8WUW - chains l and m of the 28 polymer chains in the assembly; structure by electron microscopy, 2.60 A resolution.

== Chain l (and m) ==
Protein: Co-chaperonin GroES
From: Hydrogenobacter thermophilus TK-6
Notes: chain m of this document is another copy of the same molecule, construct and numbering; everything in this record applies to it too
UniProtKB: D3DK85 (D3DK85_HYDTT); residues 1-96 here = UniProt positions 1-96
Chain sequence (96 residues; numbered 1 to 96; the number before each row is that of its first residue):
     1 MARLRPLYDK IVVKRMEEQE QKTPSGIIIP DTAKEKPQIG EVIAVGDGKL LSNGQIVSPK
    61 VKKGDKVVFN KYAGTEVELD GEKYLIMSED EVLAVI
Not modelled in the structure: 16-35, 91-96

== How chain l and chain m interact ==
Contacting residue pairs (27; chain l residue first):
  Pro37(l) - Leu79(m)  hydrophobic
  Gln38(l) - Arg3(m)
  Ile39(l) - Arg3(m)
  Gly40(l) - Arg3(m)
  Leu51(l) - Leu50(m)  hydrophobic
  Leu51(l) - Leu51(m)
  Leu51(l) - Ser52(m)
  Leu51(l) - Asn53(m)
  Leu51(l) - Gly54(m)
  Ser52(l) - Ser52(m)  hydrogen bond (side chain-backbone)
  Asn53(l) - Asn53(m)  hydrogen bond (side chain-backbone)
  Asn53(l) - Gly54(m)
  Gln55(l) - Asn53(m)
  Gln55(l) - Gly54(m)
  Val57(l) - Leu50(m)  hydrophobic
  Lys60(l) - Pro6(m)
  Lys60(l) - Leu7(m)
  Lys60(l) - Tyr8(m)
  Val61(l) - Arg5(m)
  Lys66(l) - Met1(m)
  Lys66(l) - Arg3(m)
  Val67(l) - Arg3(m)
  Val67(l) - Arg5(m)
  Val68(l) - Arg3(m)
  Val68(l) - Leu4(m)  hydrophobic
  Val68(l) - Arg5(m)
  Lys71(l) - Glu78(m)  salt bridge

== Overview ==
15 residues of chain l face 14 of chain m across their interface; the contacts include 2 hydrogen bonds and 1
salt bridge. Polar pairs include Lys71(l)-Glu78(m), Ser52(l)-Ser52(m) and Asn53(l)-Asn53(m).
Both chains are Co-chaperonin GroES (Hydrogenobacter thermophilus TK-6). Entry 8WUW (Cryo-EM structure of H.
thermophilus GroEL-GroES2 asymmetric football complex) was determined by electron microscopy, deposited
together with 8WU4, 8WUC and 8WUX.
